Entry 7OKN (electron microscopy, 3.34 A resolution); this record covers chains A and B of the 34 polymer chains in the assembly.

== Chain A ==
Name: TraB
Organism: Salmonella enterica
Chain sequence (461 residues; numbered 1 to 461; the number before each row is that of its first residue):
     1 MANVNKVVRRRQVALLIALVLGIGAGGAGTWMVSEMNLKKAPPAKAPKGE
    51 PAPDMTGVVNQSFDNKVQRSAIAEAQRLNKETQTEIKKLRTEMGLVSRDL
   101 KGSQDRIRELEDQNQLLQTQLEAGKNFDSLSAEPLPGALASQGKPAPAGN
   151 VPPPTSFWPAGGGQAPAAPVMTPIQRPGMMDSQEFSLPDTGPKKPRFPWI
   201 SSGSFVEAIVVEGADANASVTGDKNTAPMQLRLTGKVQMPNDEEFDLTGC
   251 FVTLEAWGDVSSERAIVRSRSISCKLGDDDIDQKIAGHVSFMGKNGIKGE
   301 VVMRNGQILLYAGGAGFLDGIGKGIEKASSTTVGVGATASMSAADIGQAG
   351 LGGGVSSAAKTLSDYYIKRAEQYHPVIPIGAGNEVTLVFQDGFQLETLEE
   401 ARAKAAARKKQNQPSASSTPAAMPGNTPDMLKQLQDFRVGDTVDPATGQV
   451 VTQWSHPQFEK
Not modelled in the structure: 1-194, 328-358, 409-461
Disulfides: Cys-250/Cys-274

== Chain B ==
Name: Type IV conjugative transfer system lipoprotein TraV
Organism: Salmonella enterica
Reference sequence: A0A753A8N9 (A0A753A8N9_SALER); numbering as in UniProt (aligned over 1-204)
Chain sequence (204 residues; row label = number of the first residue in the row):
     1 MKKITLLLAGSALLLSGCAGVKSSFDCDATTSDTCMTMTKANQLARDKAA
    51 KQAGKPAAGGLPSLVNLPATSAVEVPSASRSAVTPPSGTRTVSTTPPVSA
   101 GTSAGVNTNTTTSTLTPRPVAGTPVTTTPSSVAYRPVVSVVTPTPSCQNV
   151 RCDNPGTVHPQRSRDQIATVWIAPWVDSDNAFHQPGRVSFVVSPADWVLP
   201 ARVN
Not modelled in the structure: 1-16, 55-204
From the paper describing this entry:
  - self-association interface (contacts with another copy of this molecule); pairs are residue here / residue on that copy: Cys-35/Cys-27 (disulfide)
  - post-translational modification sites: Cys-18 (citing earlier work)

== Interface between chain A and chain B ==
Contacting residue pairs - 25 pairs, chain A then chain B:
  Ile-209(A) / Leu-44(B)  hydrophobic
  Ile-209(A) / Ala-45(B)  hydrophobic
  Val-211(A) / Met-38(B)
  Val-211(A) / Ala-41(B)  hydrophobic
  Glu-212(A) / Met-38(B)
  Arg-232(A) / Asn-42(B)  hydrogen bond (side chain-backbone)
  Arg-232(A) / Ala-45(B)
  Thr-234(A) / Ala-45(B)
  Thr-234(A) / Gln-52(B)
  Gly-235(A) / Gln-52(B)
  Phe-251(A) / Asn-42(B)
  Phe-291(A) / Ala-29(B)
  Ile-297(A) / Thr-31(B)
  Lys-298(A) / Ala-29(B)
  Lys-298(A) / Thr-30(B)
  Lys-298(A) / Thr-31(B)  hydrogen bond (backbone-side chain)
  Gly-299(A) / Thr-31(B)
  Glu-300(A) / Thr-30(B)
  Glu-300(A) / Thr-31(B)
  Pro-378(A) / Asp-33(B)
  Gly-380(A) / Asp-33(B)
  Ala-381(A) / Met-36(B)
  Asn-383(A) / Thr-31(B)
  Asn-383(A) / Ser-32(B)  hydrogen bond (side chain-backbone)
  Glu-384(A) / Lys-48(B)  salt bridge
Other interface residues (no listed pair), chain A (26 interface residues in all): Glu-207, Val-210, Thr-248, Ser-261, Ser-262, Met-292, Lys-294, Ile-379, Gly-382
Other interface residues (no listed pair), chain B (17 interface residues in all): Phe-25, Thr-34, Arg-46, Ala-49

== In short ==
The interface between chain A and chain B involves 26 residues on one side and 17 on the other, with 3
hydrogen bonds and 1 salt bridge. Among the polar pairs are Glu-384(A)/Lys-48(B), Arg-232(A)/Asn-42(B) and
Lys-298(A)/Thr-31(B). The paper reports a modification site at Cys-18(B); a self-association interface
involving Cys-35(B).
Chain A is TraB and chain B is Type IV conjugative transfer system lipoprotein TraV, both from Salmonella
enterica; the structure, Structure of the outer-membrane core complex (inner ring) from a conjugative type IV
secretion system, was determined by electron microscopy, deposited together with 7OKO.
